PDB entry 6PWE | electron microscopy, 3.95 A resolution | chains H and J of the 10 polymer chains in the assembly

[Chain H]
Protein: Histone H2B
Organism: Drosophila melanogaster
UniProtKB: P02283 (H2B_DROME); residues 0-122 here correspond to UniProt positions 1-123 (UniProt number = residue number + 1)
Amino-acid sequence (123 residues; each row starts with the number of its first residue; numbering starts at 0):
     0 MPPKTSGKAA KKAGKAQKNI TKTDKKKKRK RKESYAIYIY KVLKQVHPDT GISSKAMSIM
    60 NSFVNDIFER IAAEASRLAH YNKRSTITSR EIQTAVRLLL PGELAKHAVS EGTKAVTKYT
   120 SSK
Unresolved in the structure: 0-27, 122
Swiss-Prot annotation at these positions:
  - modified residue: Pro1 (N-methylproline), Lys43 (N6-succinyllysine), Lys113 (N6-succinyllysine), Lys117 (N6-succinyllysine)
  - glycosylation: Ser109 (O-linked (GlcNAc) serine)
  - cross-link: Lys117 (Glycyl lysine isopeptide (Lys-Gly) (interchain with G-Cter in ubiquitin))

[Chain J]
Molecule: 147-nt DNA strand
Organism: synthetic construct
Sequence (147 nucleotides; each row starts with the number of its first residue; numbers below 1 keep their minus sign (DA-73 is residue -73)):
   -73 ATCGAGAATC CCGGTGCCGA GGCCGCTCAA TTGGTCGTAG ACAGCTCTAG CACCGCTTAA
   -13 ACGCACGTAC GCGCTGTCCC CCGCGTTTTA ACCGCCAAGG GGATTACTCC CTAGTCTCCA
    47 GGCACGTGTC AGATATATAC ATCCGAT

[Interface between chain H and chain J]
Contacting residue pairs - 13 pairs, chain H then chain J:
  Arg28(H) with DT30(J), phosphate contact
  Lys29(H) with DT30(J), phosphate contact
  Arg30(H) with DT-47(J), sugar contact; DC-46(J), salt bridge to the phosphate
  Tyr39(H) with DG-53(J), hydrogen bond to the phosphate; DG-52(J), hydrogen bond to the phosphate
  Gly50(H) with DG-53(J), phosphate contact
  Ile51(H) with DA-54(J), sugar contact; DG-53(J), hydrogen bond to the phosphate
  Ser53(H) with DA-54(J), hydrogen bond to the phosphate
  Arg83(H) with DG-34(J), phosphate contact
  Ser84(H) with DG-34(J), hydrogen bond to the phosphate
  Thr85(H) with DG-34(J), hydrogen bond to the phosphate
Also at the interface, not in a pair above, chain H (11 interface residues in all): Ser52
Also at the interface, not in a pair above, chain J (9 interface residues in all): DA-35, DA-33

[Overview]
The interface between chain H and chain J involves 11 residues on one side and 9 on the other, with 6 hydrogen
bonds and 1 salt bridge. Polar pairs include Tyr39(H)-DG-53(J), Tyr39(H)-DG-52(J) and Ile51(H)-DG-53(J).
Here chain H is Histone H2B (Drosophila melanogaster) and chain J is a 147-nt DNA strand (synthetic
construct). Entry 6PWE (Cryo-EM structure of nucleosome core particle) was determined by electron microscopy
(same publication as 6PWF).
